8ASB - chains A and P of the 4 polymer chains in the assembly; structure by electron microscopy, 3.60 A resolution.

Chain A:
Name: RNA-dependent RNA-polymerase L protein
Organism: SFTS virus AH12
Notes: EC 2.7.7.48
Reference sequence: U3GU88 (U3GU88_SFTS); numbering as in UniProt (aligned over 1-2084)
Sequence (2084 residues; row label = number of the first residue in the row):
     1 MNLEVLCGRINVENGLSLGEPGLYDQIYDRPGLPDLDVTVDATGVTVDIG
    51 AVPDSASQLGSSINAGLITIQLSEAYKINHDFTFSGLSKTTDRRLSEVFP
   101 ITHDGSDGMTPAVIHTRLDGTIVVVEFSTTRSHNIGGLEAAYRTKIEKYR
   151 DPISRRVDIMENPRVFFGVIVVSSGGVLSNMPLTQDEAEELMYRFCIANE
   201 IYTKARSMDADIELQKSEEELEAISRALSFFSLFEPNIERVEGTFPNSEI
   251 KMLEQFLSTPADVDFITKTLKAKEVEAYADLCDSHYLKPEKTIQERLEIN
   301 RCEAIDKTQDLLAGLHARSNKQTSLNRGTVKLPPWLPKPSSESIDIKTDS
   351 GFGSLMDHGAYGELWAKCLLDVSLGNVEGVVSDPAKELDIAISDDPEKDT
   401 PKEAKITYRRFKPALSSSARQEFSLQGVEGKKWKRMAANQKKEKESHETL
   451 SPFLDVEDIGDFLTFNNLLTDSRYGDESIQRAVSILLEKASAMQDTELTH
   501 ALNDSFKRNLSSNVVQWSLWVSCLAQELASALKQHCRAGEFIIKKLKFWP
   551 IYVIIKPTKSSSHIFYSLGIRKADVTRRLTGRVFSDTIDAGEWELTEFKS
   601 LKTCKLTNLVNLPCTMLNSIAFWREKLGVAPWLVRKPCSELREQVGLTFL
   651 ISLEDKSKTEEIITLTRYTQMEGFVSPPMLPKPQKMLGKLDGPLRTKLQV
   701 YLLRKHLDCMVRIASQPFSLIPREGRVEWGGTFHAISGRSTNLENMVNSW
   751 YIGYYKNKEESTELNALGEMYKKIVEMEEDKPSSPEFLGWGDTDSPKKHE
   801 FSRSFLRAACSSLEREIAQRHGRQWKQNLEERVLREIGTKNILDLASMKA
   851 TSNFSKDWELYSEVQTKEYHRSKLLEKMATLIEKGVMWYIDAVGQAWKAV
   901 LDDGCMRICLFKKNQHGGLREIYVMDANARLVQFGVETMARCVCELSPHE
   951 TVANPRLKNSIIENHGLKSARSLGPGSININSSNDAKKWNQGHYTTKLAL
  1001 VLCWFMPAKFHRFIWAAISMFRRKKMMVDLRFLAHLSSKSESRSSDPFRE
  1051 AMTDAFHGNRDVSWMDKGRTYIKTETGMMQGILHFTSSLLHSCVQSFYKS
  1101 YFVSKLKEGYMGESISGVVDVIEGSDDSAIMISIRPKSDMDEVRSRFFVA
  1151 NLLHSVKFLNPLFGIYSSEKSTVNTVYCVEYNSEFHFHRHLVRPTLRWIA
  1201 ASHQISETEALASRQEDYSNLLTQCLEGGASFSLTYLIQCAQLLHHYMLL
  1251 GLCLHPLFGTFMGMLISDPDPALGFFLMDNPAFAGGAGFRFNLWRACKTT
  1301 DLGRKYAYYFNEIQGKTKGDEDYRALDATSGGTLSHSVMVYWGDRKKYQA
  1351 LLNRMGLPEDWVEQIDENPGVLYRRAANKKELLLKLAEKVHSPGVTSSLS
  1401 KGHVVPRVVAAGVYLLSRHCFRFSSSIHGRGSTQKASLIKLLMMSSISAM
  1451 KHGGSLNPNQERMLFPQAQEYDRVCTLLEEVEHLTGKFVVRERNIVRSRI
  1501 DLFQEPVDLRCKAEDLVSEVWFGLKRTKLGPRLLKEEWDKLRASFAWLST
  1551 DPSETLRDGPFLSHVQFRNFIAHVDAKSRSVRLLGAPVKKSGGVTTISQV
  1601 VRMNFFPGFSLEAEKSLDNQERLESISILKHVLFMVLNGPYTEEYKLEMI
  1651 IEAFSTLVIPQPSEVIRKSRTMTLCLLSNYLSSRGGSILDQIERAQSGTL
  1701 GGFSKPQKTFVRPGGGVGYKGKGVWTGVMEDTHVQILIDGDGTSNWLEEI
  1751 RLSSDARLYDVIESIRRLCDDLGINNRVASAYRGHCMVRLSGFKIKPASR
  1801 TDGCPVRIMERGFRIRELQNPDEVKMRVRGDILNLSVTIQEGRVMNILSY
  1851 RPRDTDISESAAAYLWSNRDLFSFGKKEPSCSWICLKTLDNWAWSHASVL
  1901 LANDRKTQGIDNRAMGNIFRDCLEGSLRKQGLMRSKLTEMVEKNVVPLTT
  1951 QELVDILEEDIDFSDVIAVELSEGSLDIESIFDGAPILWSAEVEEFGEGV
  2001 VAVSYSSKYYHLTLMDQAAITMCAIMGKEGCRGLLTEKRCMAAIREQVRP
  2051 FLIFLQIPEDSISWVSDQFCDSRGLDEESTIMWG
Not modelled in the structure: 345-349, 395-407, 1314-1336, 1425-1433, 1490-1491, 1502-1510, 1576-1577, 1588-1594, 1613-1667, 1810-1820, 1852-2084
Differences from the reference sequence: engineered mutation Ala112 (Asp in U3GU88)
Ion coordination: Mg2+: Asp985, Asp1126 (together with 2KH)
Residues lining bound ligands: 2KH (5'-O-[(S)-hydroxy{[(S)-hydroxy(phosphonooxy)phosphoryl]amino}phosphoryl]uridine): Lys689, Lys913, Arg920, Asp985, Ala986, Lys987, Lys988, Trp989, Asn990, Gln1080, Gly1081, Ser1125, Asp1126, Lys1170
Reported in the primary citation:
  - conformationally variable residues (loop rearrangement): Thr1333 to Val1340
  - binding site for the 26-nt RNA strand: Lys533, His535, Ser561, Arg871, Tyr923, Gln1080, Gly1081, Trp1342 to Lys1347, Leu1399 to Ser1400, Lys1401
  - Mg2+ coordination: Asp985, Asp1126
  - binding site for the 26-nt RNA strand: Ser1125, Asp1126, Arg1197

Chain P:
Molecule: 20-nt RNA strand
Sequence (20 nucleotides; row label = number of the first residue in the row):
     1 ACACAGAGACGCCCAGAUGA
Not modelled in the structure: 18-20

Chain A / chain P interface:
Pairs across the interface (64; chain A residue first):
  Leu315(A) - A5(P)  base contact
  Arg318(A) - A5(P)  sugar contact
  Lys331(A) - A1(P)  phosphate contact
  Lys331(A) - C2(P)  phosphate contact
  Gln426(A) - A1(P)  base contact
  Gly427(A) - C10(P)  hydrogen bond to the sugar
  Glu429(A) - G11(P)  phosphate contact
  Gly430(A) - G11(P)  hydrogen bond to the phosphate
  Lys431(A) - C10(P)  salt bridge to the phosphate
  Lys431(A) - G11(P)  hydrogen bond to the phosphate
  Lys431(A) - C12(P)  salt bridge to the phosphate
  Lys434(A) - C10(P)  base contact
  Lys444(A) - G6(P)  base contact
  Ser446(A) - A3(P)  base contact
  Ser446(A) - C4(P)  base contact
  His447(A) - A3(P)  base contact
  His447(A) - C4(P)  hydrogen bond to the base
  His447(A) - G6(P)  hydrogen bond to the sugar
  Thr449(A) - A5(P)  base contact
  His535(A) - G11(P)  hydrogen bond to the base
  Thr558(A) - C10(P)  phosphate contact
  Thr558(A) - G11(P)  base contact
  Lys559(A) - G11(P)  hydrogen bond to the sugar
  Lys559(A) - C12(P)  hydrogen bond to the sugar
  Ser562(A) - A9(P)  sugar contact
  His563(A) - C2(P)  base contact
  His563(A) - A9(P)  hydrogen bond to the base
  His563(A) - C10(P)  sugar contact
  Phe565(A) - C10(P)  sugar contact
  Lys599(A) - A1(P)  phosphate contact
  Ser600(A) - A1(P)  hydrogen bond to the sugar
  Ser600(A) - C2(P)  sugar contact
  Lys602(A) - C2(P)  hydrogen bond to the sugar
  Lys605(A) - C2(P)  phosphate contact
  Lys605(A) - A3(P)  phosphate contact
  Lys656(A) - C2(P)  salt bridge to the phosphate
  Lys656(A) - A3(P)  salt bridge to the phosphate
  Gly692(A) - A5(P)  base contact
  Pro693(A) - A5(P)  base contact
  Arg695(A) - C4(P)  hydrogen bond to the base
  Glu763(A) - A3(P)  sugar contact
  Glu763(A) - G8(P)  hydrogen bond to the sugar
  Leu764(A) - G8(P)  sugar contact
  Asn765(A) - A3(P)  hydrogen bond to the sugar
  Asn765(A) - C4(P)  hydrogen bond to the sugar
  Asn765(A) - A7(P)  hydrogen bond to the phosphate
  Asn765(A) - G8(P)  sugar contact
  Ala766(A) - C4(P)  sugar contact
  Gly768(A) - A7(P)  base contact
  Phe1032(A) - A7(P)  base contact
  His1035(A) - G8(P)  phosphate contact
  His1035(A) - A9(P)  salt bridge to the phosphate
  Leu1036(A) - A7(P)  base contact
  Lys1039(A) - A7(P)  phosphate contact
  Lys1039(A) - G8(P)  salt bridge to the phosphate
  Ser1044(A) - G6(P)  hydrogen bond to the phosphate
  Ser1045(A) - A5(P)  hydrogen bond to the sugar
  Ser1045(A) - G6(P)  hydrogen bond to the phosphate
  Phe1048(A) - A7(P)  base contact
  Arg1049(A) - C4(P)  sugar contact
  Arg1049(A) - A5(P)  sugar contact
  Arg1049(A) - G6(P)  phosphate contact
  Arg1049(A) - A7(P)  salt bridge to the phosphate
  Met1052(A) - A7(P)  base contact
Interface residues without a listed pair, chain A (50 interface residues in all): Leu425, Glu443, Cys536, Phe598, Asp655, Ser657, Glu760, Asp1046, Thr1053

Summary:
50 residues of chain A face 12 of chain P across their interface; the contacts include 19 hydrogen bonds and 7
salt bridges. Polar pairs include His447(A)-C4(P), His535(A)-G11(P) and His563(A)-A9(P). From the paper: a
binding site for the 26-nt RNA strand at Lys533(A), His535(A) and Ser561(A) among others; Mg2+ coordination by
Asp985(A) and Asp1126(A).
Here chain A is RNA-dependent RNA-polymerase L protein (SFTS virus AH12) and chain P is a 20-nt RNA strand.
Entry 8ASB (Structure of the SFTSV L protein stalled at early elongation with the endonuclease domain in a
...) was determined by electron microscopy together with 8AS6, 8AS7, 8ASD and 8ASG from the same study.
